PDB entry 8OTM | X-ray diffraction, 1.60 A resolution | chains A and C of the 4 polymer chains in the assembly

[Chain A (and C)]
Name: Enoyl-[acyl-carrier-protein] reductase [NADH]
Organism: Mycobacterium tuberculosis
Notes: EC 1.3.1.9; chain C of this document is another copy of the same molecule, construct and numbering; everything in this record applies to it too
UniProtKB: P9WGR1 (INHA_MYCTU); numbering as in UniProt (aligned over 1-269)
Amino-acid sequence (271 residues; numbered -1 to 269; the number before each row is that of its first residue; numbers below 1 keep their minus sign (Gly-1 is residue -1)):
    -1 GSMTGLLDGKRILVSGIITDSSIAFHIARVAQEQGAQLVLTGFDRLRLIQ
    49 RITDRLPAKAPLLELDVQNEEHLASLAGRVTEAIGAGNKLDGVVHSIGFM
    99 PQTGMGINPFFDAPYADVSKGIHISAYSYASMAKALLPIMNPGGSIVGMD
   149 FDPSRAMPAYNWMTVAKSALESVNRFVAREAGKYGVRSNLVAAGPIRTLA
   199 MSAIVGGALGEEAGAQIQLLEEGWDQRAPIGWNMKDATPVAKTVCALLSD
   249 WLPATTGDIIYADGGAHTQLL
Disordered / not traced: -1 to 1 (chain C: -1 to 2)
Sequence notes: expression tag (-1 to 0)
Ion coordination: Na+: Asp223, Gln224, Ala226
Residues lining bound ligands:
  - NAD (nicotinamide-adenine-dinucleotide): Gly14, Ile15, Ile16, Ser20, Ile21, Phe41, Leu63, Asp64, Val65, Gln66, Ser94, Ile95, Gly96, Phe97, Ile122, Met147, Asp148, Phe149, Tyr158, Met161, Lys165, Ala191, Gly192, Pro193, Ile194, Thr196, Leu197, Ala198, Met199
  - VZI (2-oxidanylidene-N-[[1-[(3-oxidanyl-4-phenoxy-phenyl)methyl]-1,2,3-triazol-4-yl]methyl]chromene-3-carboxamide): Gly96, Phe97, Met98, Met103, Phe149, Met155, Pro156, Ala157, Tyr158, Met161, Lys165, Pro193, Thr196, Ala198, Met199, Ile202, Val203, Gln214, Ile215, Leu218, Trp222, Arg225
Swiss-Prot annotation at these positions:
  - binding site (NAD(+)): Ser20, Ile21, Asp64, Val65, Ile95, Gly96, Lys165, Ile194
  - binding site (substrate): Tyr158
  - site: Phe149 (May act as an intermediate that passes the hydride ion from NADH to the substrate), Tyr158 (Transition state stabilizer)
  - modified residue: Thr266 (Phosphothreonine)
  - mutagenesis: Ser94 (S94A: Confers INH and ETH resistance. The mutant is 17 times more resistant to inhibition by the INH-NAD adduct ...), Asp148 (D148G: Confers pyridomycin resistance. Has no impact on the susceptibility to isoniazid and moxifloxacin. 14-fold decrease in NADH affinity, while no effect on catalytic activity), Tyr158 (Y158A: 1500-fold decrease in catalytic activity while no effect on lipid substrate affinity; Y158F: 24-fold decrease in catalytic activity while no effect on lipid substrate affinity ...), Lys165 (K165A/M: Loss of enzyme's ability to bind NADH; K165Q/R: No effect on the enzyme's catalytic ability or on its ability to bind NADH), Thr266 (T266A: No effect on catalytic activity. Loss of phosphorylation. Does not alter growth of M.tuberculosis ...)
From the paper describing this entry:
  - binding site for VZI: Gly96, Phe97, Met98, Met155, Pro156, Tyr158, Met161, Ala198, Met199, Val203, Leu217, Leu218, Arg225, Leu268, Leu269
  - catalytic residues: Phe149, Tyr158, Lys165 (citing earlier work)

[How chain A and chain C interact]
Contacting residue pairs (19):
  Arg153(A) - Ser152(C)
  Arg153(A) - Arg153(C)
  Arg153(A) - His265(C)  hydrogen bond (side chain-backbone)
  Arg153(A) - Thr266(C)
  Arg153(A) - Leu268(C)
  Ala154(A) - Thr266(C)  hydrogen bond (backbone-backbone)
  Ala154(A) - Gln267(C)
  Ala154(A) - Leu268(C)  hydrogen bond (backbone-backbone)
  Met155(A) - Leu268(C)
  Pro156(A) - Leu268(C)
  Pro156(A) - Leu269(C)
  His265(A) - Arg153(C)  hydrogen bond (backbone-side chain)
  Thr266(A) - Arg153(C)
  Thr266(A) - Ala154(C)  hydrogen bond (backbone-backbone)
  Gln267(A) - Arg153(C)
  Gln267(A) - Ala154(C)
  Leu268(A) - Arg153(C)
  Leu268(A) - Ala154(C)  hydrogen bond (backbone-backbone)
  Leu269(A) - Pro156(C)
Also at the interface, not in a pair above, chain C (10 interface residues in all): Met155

[Summary]
9 residues of chain A face 10 of chain C across their interface, with 6 hydrogen bonds. Polar pairs include
Arg153(A)-His265(C), Ala154(A)-Thr266(C) and Ala154(A)-Leu268(C). Chain A binds NAD and compound VZI. The
paper reports catalytic residues Phe149(A), Tyr158(A) and Lys165(A); a binding site for VZI at Gly96(A),
Phe97(A) and Met98(A) among others.
Chain A and chain C are both Enoyl-[acyl-carrier-protein] reductase [NADH] (Mycobacterium tuberculosis); the
structure, structure of InhA from mycobacterium tuberculosis in complex with
N-((1-(3-hydroxy-4-phenoxybenzyl)-1H-1,2,3-triazol-4-yl)methyl)-2-oxo-2H-chromene-3-carboxamide, was
determined by X-ray diffraction (same publication as 8OTN).
